Entry 4JO7 (X-ray diffraction, 1.75 A resolution); this record covers chains B and C of the 4 polymer chains in the assembly.

Chain B:
Protein: Nucleoporin p54
Source organism: Homo sapiens
UniProtKB: Q7Z3B4 (NUP54_HUMAN); residues 453-491 here = UniProt positions 453-491
Chain sequence (40 residues; numbered 452 to 491; the number before each row is that of its first residue):
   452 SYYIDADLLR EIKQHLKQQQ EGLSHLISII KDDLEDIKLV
Differences from the reference sequence: expression tag (452)
UniProt features mapped onto this chain:
  - natural variant: Gln471 (deletion: In DYT37; uncertain significance), Glu472 (E472K: In DYT37; uncertain significance), Leu474 (L474F: In DYT37; uncertain significance)

Chain C:
Protein: Nucleoporin p58/p45
Source organism: Homo sapiens
UniProtKB: Q9BVL2 (NUPL1_HUMAN); residues 329-416 here correspond to UniProt positions 341-428 (UniProt number = residue number + 12)
Chain sequence (89 residues; numbered 328 to 416; the number before each row is that of its first residue):
   328 SAPADYFRIL VQQFEVQLQQ YRQQIEELEN HLATQANNSH ITPQDLSMAM QKIYQTFVAL
   388 AAQLQSIHEN VKVLKEQYLG YRKMFLGDA
Unresolved in the structure: 328-330, 416
Differences from the reference sequence: expression tag (328)
Modified residues: Mse375 (selenomethionine; parent Met); Mse377 (selenomethionine; parent Met); Mse411 (selenomethionine; parent Met)

Interface between chain B and chain C:
Pairs across the interface - 9 pairs, chain B then chain C:
  Tyr453(B) with Leu413(C); Gly414(C)
  Ile455(B) with Phe412(C); Leu413(C), hydrophobic
  Asp456(B) with Phe412(C)
  Leu460(B) with Phe412(C), hydrophobic
  Ile463(B) with Tyr408(C)
  Leu467(B) with Tyr405(C)
  Gln471(B) with Tyr405(C), hydrogen bond
Other interface residues (no listed pair), chain B (8 interface residues in all): Leu459

Summary:
The interface between chain B and chain C involves 8 residues on one side and 5 on the other; the contacts
include 1 hydrogen bond. Its one hydrogen-bonded contact is Gln471(B)-Tyr405(C).
Chain B is Nucleoporin p54 and chain C is Nucleoporin p58/p45, both from Homo sapiens; the structure, Crystal
structure of the human Nup49CCS2+3* Nup57CCS3* complex with 2:2 stoichiometry, was determined by X-ray
diffraction together with 4JO9, 5CWS and 5CWW from the same study.
